8BVH - chains P and A of the 23 polymer chains in the assembly; structure by electron microscopy, 3.60 A resolution.

# Chain P
Molecule: RNA-binding protein Hfq
Source organism: Pseudomonas aeruginosa
UniProt: A0A2V3F1A3 (A0A2V3F1A3_PSEAI); numbering as in UniProt (aligned over 1-82)
Sequence (82 residues; row label = number of the first residue in the row):
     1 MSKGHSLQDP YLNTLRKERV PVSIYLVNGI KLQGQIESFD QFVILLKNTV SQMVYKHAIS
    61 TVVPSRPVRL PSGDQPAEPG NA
Disordered / not traced: 1-5, 71-82

# Chain A
Molecule: amiE
Sequence (108 nucleotides; row label = number of the first residue in the row; note: 34 numbers in that range are skipped by the numbering (no residue carries them; nothing is unmodelled there); a row labelled like 16A-16Z holds insertion residues (16A, then the next letters in order); numbers below 1 keep their minus sign (U-13 is residue -13)):
   -13 UUUUUUCGUC CCGAAAAAAU AACAACAAGA
16A-16Z GGUGAUAUCCAUGCGUCACGGCGAUA
17A-17B UU
    19 NNNN
    30 NNNN
    45 UCCAGCAGCA ACGACACCG
63A-63Q UCGGAGUGGCGGUGGUC
    78 AACUAC
Disordered / not traced: -13 to 0, 16A-16Z, 17A-17B, 63A-63Q

# Interface between chain P and chain A
Contacting residue pairs (16; chain P residue first):
  Tyr25(P) with A5(A), stacking on the base
  Gly29(P) with A5(A), hydrogen bond to the sugar; U6(A), phosphate contact
  Ile30(P) with U6(A), sugar contact; A7(A), phosphate contact; A8(A), base contact
  Lys31(P) with A7(A), hydrogen bond to the phosphate
  Leu32(P) with A7(A), sugar contact; A8(A), base contact
  Gln33(P) with A7(A), hydrogen bond to the base
  Leu46(P) with A7(A), base contact
  Asn48(P) with A7(A), hydrogen bond to the base
  Gln52(P) with A7(A), hydrogen bond to the base; A8(A), hydrogen bond to the base
  Thr61(P) with A5(A), hydrogen bond to the base
  Val63(P) with A5(A), base contact
Interface residues without a listed pair, chain P (14 interface residues in all): Leu26, Asn28, Ser60

# Overview
The interface between chain P and chain A involves 14 residues on one side and 4 on the other; the contacts
include 7 hydrogen bonds and 1 aromatic stacking contact. Polar pairs include Gln33(P)-A7(A), Asn48(P)-A7(A)
and Gln52(P)-A7(A).
Here chain P is RNA-binding protein Hfq (Pseudomonas aeruginosa) and chain A is amiE. Entry 8BVH (Cryo-EM
structure of the Hfq-Crc-amiE translation repression assembly) was determined by electron microscopy (same
publication as 8BVJ and 8BVM).
